8F7K - chains A and H of the 28 polymer chains in the assembly; structure by electron microscopy, 1.94 A resolution.

[Chain A]
Name: Proteasome subunit alpha
From: Thermoplasma acidophilum
Reference sequence: P25156 (PSA_THEAC); residues 4-233 here = UniProt positions 4-233
Sequence (230 residues; numbered 4 to 233; the number before each row is that of its first residue):
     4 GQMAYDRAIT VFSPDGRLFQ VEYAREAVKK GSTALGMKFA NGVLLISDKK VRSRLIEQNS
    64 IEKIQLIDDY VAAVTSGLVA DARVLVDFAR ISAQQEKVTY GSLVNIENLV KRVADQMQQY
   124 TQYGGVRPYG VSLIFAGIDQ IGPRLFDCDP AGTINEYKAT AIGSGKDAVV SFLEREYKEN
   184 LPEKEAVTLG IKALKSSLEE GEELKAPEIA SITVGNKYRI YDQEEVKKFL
Ligand contacts:
  - ZYA (XIB; N-[(benzyloxy)carbonyl]-L-tyrosyl-D-alanine), molecule 1: Gly19, Arg20, Leu21, Val24, Arg28, Ala154, Thr156
  - ZYA (XIB), molecule 2: Ala30, Lys33, Gly34, Ser35, Lys66, Thr78, Ser79, Gly80, Leu81, Val82
Curated features (UniProtKB/Swiss-Prot):
  - mutagenesis: Lys66 (K66A: Prevents PAN to associate with the proteasome and stimulate gate opening), Leu81 (L81A/E/G: Prevents PAN to stimulate gate opening), Val82 (V82A: No effect on PAN's ability to stimulate gate opening; V82D/G: Prevents PAN to stimulate gate opening)
From the paper describing this entry:
  - binding site for ZYA: Gly19, Leu21, Val24, Glu25, Lys33, Ser35, Lys66, Gly80, Leu81, Val82, Ala154
  - contacts within the chain: Ile12-Val14 (hydrophobic contact), Ala11-Ile12 (hydrophobic contact), Lys66-Thr78 (hydrogen bond)
  - conformationally variable residues (loop rearrangement, order/disorder transition, side-chain flip): Gly4, Ile12, Thr13, Pro17, Ser50 to Glu65, Ile59 to Lys66
  - mutagenesis - I12A, I12F, I12T (6-fold), T13A (3.5-fold), T13I, V24F (14-fold), V24Y, E25A, I59DEL, A154F: increased catalytic activity
  - mutagenesis - I12F, I12T, V24F, I59DEL: abolished catalytic activity on PAN
  - mutagenesis - I12F, T13A, V24F, I59DEL, A154F: abolished catalytic activity on PA26
  - mutagenesis - T13A, A154F: decreased catalytic activity on PAN
  - mutagenesis - V24Y, E25A: unchanged catalytic activity on PAN
  - mutagenesis - I12T, T13I, V24Y: decreased catalytic activity on PA26
  - mutagenesis - I12A, E25A: unchanged catalytic activity on PA26

[Chain H]
Name: Proteasome subunit beta
From: Thermoplasma acidophilum
Notes: EC 3.4.25.1
Reference sequence: P28061 (PSB_THEAC); residues 1-203 here correspond to UniProt positions 9-211 (UniProt number = residue number + 8)
Sequence (203 residues; row label = number of the first residue in the row):
     1 TTTVGITLKD AVIMATERRV TMENFIMHKN GKKLFQIDTY TGMTIAGLVG DAQVLVRYMK
    61 AELELYRLQR RVNMPIEAVA TLLSNMLNQV KYMPYMVQLL VGGIDTAPHV FSIDAAGGSV
   121 EDIYASTGSG SPFVYGVLES QYSEKMTVDE GVDLVIRAIS AAKQRDSASG GMIDVAVITR
   181 KDGYVQLPTD QIESRIRKLG LIL
Not modelled in the structure: 203
Curated features (UniProtKB/Swiss-Prot):
  - active site: Thr1 (Nucleophile)

[Interface between chain A and chain H]
Pairs across the interface (14):
  Glu99(A) - Arg70(H)  salt bridge
  Val101(A) - Asn85(H)  hydrogen bond (backbone-side chain)
  Thr102(A) - Thr81(H)
  Thr102(A) - Leu82(H)
  Thr102(A) - Asn85(H)  hydrogen bond (backbone-side chain)
  Tyr103(A) - Tyr66(H)  hydrophobic
  Tyr103(A) - Met74(H)  hydrophobic
  Tyr103(A) - Ala78(H)
  Tyr103(A) - Thr81(H)
  Gly104(A) - Thr81(H)
  Val107(A) - Tyr66(H)
  Asn108(A) - Arg70(H)  hydrogen bond (side chain-backbone)
  Asn111(A) - Arg70(H)  hydrogen bond
  Gln143(A) - Pro75(H)
Other interface residues (no listed pair), chain A (10 interface residues in all): Ile144
Other interface residues (no listed pair), chain H (11 interface residues in all): Gln69, Val72, Glu77

[Summary]
The interface between chain A and chain H involves 10 residues on one side and 11 on the other, with 4
hydrogen bonds and 1 salt bridge. Among the polar pairs are Glu99(A)-Arg70(H), Val101(A)-Asn85(H) and
Thr102(A)-Asn85(H). From the paper: a binding site for ZYA at Gly19(A), Leu21(A) and Val24(A) among others;
I12A, I12F and I12T of chain A, among others, increase catalytic activity; 10 substitutions were tested in
all.
Here chain A is Proteasome subunit alpha and chain H is Proteasome subunit beta, both from Thermoplasma
acidophilum. Entry 8F7K (Thermoplasma acidophilum 20S proteasome - wild type bound to ZYA) was determined by
electron microscopy (same publication as 8F66 and 8F6A).
